PDB entry 4ISF | X-ray diffraction, 2.09 A resolution | chain A

[Chain A]
Protein: Glucokinase
Source organism: Homo sapiens
Notes: EC 2.7.1.2
UniProtKB: P35557 (HXK4_HUMAN); residue numbers follow UniProt; this construct covers 16-465
Sequence (458 residues; each row starts with the number of its first residue):
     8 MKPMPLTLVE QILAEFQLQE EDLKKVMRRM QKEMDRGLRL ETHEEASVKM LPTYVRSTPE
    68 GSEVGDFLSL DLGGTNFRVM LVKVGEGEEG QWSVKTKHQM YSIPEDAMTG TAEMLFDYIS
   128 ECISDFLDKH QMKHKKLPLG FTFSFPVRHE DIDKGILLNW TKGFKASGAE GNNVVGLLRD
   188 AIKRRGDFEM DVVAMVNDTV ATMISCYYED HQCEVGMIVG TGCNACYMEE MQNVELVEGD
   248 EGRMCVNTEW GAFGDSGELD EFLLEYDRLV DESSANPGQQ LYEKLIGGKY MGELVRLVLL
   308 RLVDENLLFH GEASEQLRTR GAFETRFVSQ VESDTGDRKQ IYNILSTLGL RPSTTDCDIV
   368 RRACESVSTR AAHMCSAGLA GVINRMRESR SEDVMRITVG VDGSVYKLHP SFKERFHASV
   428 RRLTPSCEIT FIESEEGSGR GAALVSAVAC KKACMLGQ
Disordered / not traced: 8, 67-68, 94-97, 157-179
Construct notes: expression tag (8-15)
Swiss-Prot annotation at these positions:
  - binding site (ATP): Asp78 to Asn83, Thr228, Gly295, Lys296, Thr332 to Ser336, Ser411 to Leu415
  - binding site (substrate): Ser151, Phe152, Thr168, Lys169, Asn204, Asp205, Asn231, Glu256, Glu290
  - natural variant: Val16 (V16E: In MODY2), Ile19 (I19N: In MODY2), Leu20 (L20P: In MODY2), Arg36 (R36W: In MODY2), Glu40 (E40K: In PNDM1), Arg43 (R43C: In PNDM1; R43H: In MODY2; R43S: In MODY2), Gly44 (G44S: In MODY2), His50 (H50D: In PNDM1), Ala53 (A53S: In MODY2), Tyr61 to Gln465 (deletion: In MODY2), Tyr61 (Y61S: In MODY2), Thr65 (T65I: In HHF3), 89 further natural variant entries in UniProt
  - mutagenesis: Ser64 (S64P: Increased glucokinase activity based on measure of catalytic efficiency. Increased affinity for glucose), Glu177 (E177K: Small change in glucokinase activity), Met197 (M197V: Increased glucokinase activity based on measure of catalytic efficiency. Increased affinity for glucose), Ile211 (I211F: Increased glucokinase activity based on measure of catalytic efficiency. Increased affinity for glucose), Tyr214 (Y214A: Increased glucokinase activity based on measure of catalytic efficiency. Increased affinity for glucose. No effect on affinity for ATP), Tyr215 (Y215A: Increased glucokinase activity based on measure of catalytic efficiency. Increased affinity for glucose. Loss of inhibition by GCKR. No effect on affinity for ATP), Glu256 (E256A: Inactive enzyme with no glucokinase activity), Lys414 (K414A: Small change in glucokinase activity), Ser453 (S453A: Increased glucokinase activity based on measure of catalytic efficiency. Increased affinity for glucose)
Ligand contacts:
  - 1FX ((2S)-3-cyclohexyl-2-(6-fluoro-2,4-dioxo-1,4-dihydroquinazolin-3(2H)-yl)-N-(1,3-thiazol-2-yl)propanamide): Tyr61, Val62, Arg63, Ser64, Thr65, Pro66, Trp99, Met210, Ile211, Tyr214, Cys220, Met235, Leu451, Val455, Lys458, Lys459, Met462
  - alpha-D-glucopyranose (GLC): Asn204, Asp205, Thr206, Ile225, Gly229, Cys230, Asn231, Glu256, Gln287, Glu290

[Overview]
Ligands of chain A: alpha-D-glucopyranose and compound 1FX. Curated annotation (UniProt) lists 19 ATP-binding
residues, 9 substrate-binding residues and 9 mutagenesis sites.
Chain A is Glucokinase (Homo sapiens); the structure, Human glucokinase in complex with novel activator
(2S)-3-cyclohexyl-2-(6-fluoro-2,4-dioxo-1,4-dihydroquinazolin-3(2H)-yl)-N-(1,3-thiazol-2-yl)propanamide, was
determined by X-ray diffraction, deposited together with 4ISG.
